Entry 8RJ5 (X-ray diffraction, 3.02 A resolution); this record covers chains C and D of the 5 polymer chains in the assembly.

Chain C:
Molecule: Spike protein S1
Reference sequence: P0DTC2 (SPIKE_SARS2); residues 1-9 here correspond to UniProt positions 448-456 (UniProt number = residue number + 447)
Chain sequence (9 residues; each row starts with the number of its first residue):
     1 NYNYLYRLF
UniProt features mapped onto this chain:
  - region: Asn1 to Phe9 (Immunodominant HLA epitope recognized by the CD8+)

Chain D:
Molecule: P1-15 T-cell Receptor Alpha Chain
Source organism: Homo sapiens
Chain sequence (204 residues; row label = number of the first residue in the row; numbering starts at 0):
     0 MRKEVEQDPGPFNVPEGATVAFNCTYSNSASQSFFWYRQDCRKEPKLLMS
    50 VYSSGNEDGRFTAQLNRASQYISLLIRDSKLSDSATYLCVVNMLRNSGYA
   100 LNFGKGTSLLVTPHIQNPDPAVYQLRDSKSSDKSVCLFTDFDSQTNVSQS
   150 KDSDVYITDKCVLDMRSMDFKSNSAVAWSNKSDFACANAFNNSIIPEDTF
   200 FPSP
Disulfide bonds: Cys23-Cys88, Cys135-Cys185

Chain C / chain D interface:
Pairs across the interface (9):
  Asn3(C) with Tyr98(D)
  Tyr4(C) with Ala29(D); Gln31(D); Tyr98(D)
  Leu5(C) with Tyr98(D), hydrogen bond (backbone-side chain)
  Tyr6(C) with Gln31(D); Ser32(D), hydrogen bond; Asn91(D), hydrogen bond; Tyr98(D), hydrophobic

Overview:
4 residues of chain C face 5 of chain D across their interface; the contacts include 3 hydrogen bonds. Polar
contacts include Leu5(C)-Tyr98(D), Tyr6(C)-Ser32(D) and Tyr6(C)-Asn91(D).
Chain C is Spike protein S1 and chain D is P1-15 T-cell Receptor Alpha Chain (Homo sapiens); the structure,
P1-15 T-cell Receptor bound to HLA A*2402-NF9 pMHC complex, was determined by X-ray diffraction.
